Entry 8I6K (X-ray diffraction, 2.40 A resolution); this record covers chains A and B of the 3 polymer chains in the assembly.

== Chain A ==
Molecule: Myeloid cell nuclear differentiation antigen
Source organism: Homo sapiens
UniProt: P41218 (MNDA_HUMAN); residues 199-407 here = UniProt positions 199-407
Chain sequence (217 residues; row label = number of the first residue in the row):
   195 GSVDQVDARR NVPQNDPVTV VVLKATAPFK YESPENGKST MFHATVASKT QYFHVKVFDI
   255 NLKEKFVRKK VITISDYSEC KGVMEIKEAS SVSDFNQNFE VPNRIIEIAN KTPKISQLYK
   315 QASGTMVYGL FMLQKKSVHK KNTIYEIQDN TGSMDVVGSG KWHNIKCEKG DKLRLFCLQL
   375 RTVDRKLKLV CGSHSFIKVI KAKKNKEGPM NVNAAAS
Unresolved in the structure: 195-209, 228-230, 396-411
Sequence notes: expression tag (195-198, 408-411)

== Chain B ==
Molecule: 12-nt DNA strand
Sequence (12 nucleotides; row label = number of the first residue in the row):
     1 GGCGCGCGCG CC

== How chain A and chain B interact ==
Pairs across the interface (10; chain A residue first):
  Lys218(A) with DC9(B), salt bridge to the phosphate; DG10(B), salt bridge to the phosphate
  Ala219(A) with DC9(B), phosphate contact
  Arg262(A) with DG8(B), sugar contact; DC9(B), salt bridge to the phosphate
  Lys366(A) with DC11(B), salt bridge to the phosphate
  Arg368(A) with DG10(B), salt bridge to the phosphate
  Lys392(A) with DC9(B), salt bridge to the phosphate
  Ile394(A) with DG10(B), sugar contact
  Lys395(A) with DC11(B), salt bridge to the phosphate
Other interface residues (no listed pair), chain A (11 interface residues in all): Lys257, Val261, Leu324

== Summary ==
Chain A and chain B form an interface of 11 and 4 residues respectively, with 7 salt bridges. Polar pairs
include Lys218(A)-DC9(B), Lys218(A)-DG10(B) and Arg262(A)-DC9(B).
Chain A is Myeloid cell nuclear differentiation antigen (Homo sapiens) and chain B is a 12-nt DNA strand; the
structure, Structure of hMNDA HIN with dsDNA, was determined by X-ray diffraction.
